PDB entry 6YL2 | X-ray diffraction, 3.15 A resolution | chains B and A of the 4 polymer chains in the assembly

[Chain B (and A)]
Name: Probable transcriptional regulatory protein (Probably TetR-family)
From: Mycobacterium tuberculosis (strain ATCC 25618 / H37Rv)
Notes: chain A of this document is another copy of the same molecule, construct and numbering; everything in this record applies to it too
UniProt: O06169 (O06169_MYCTU); residues 20-215 here = UniProt positions 20-215
Chain sequence (196 residues; numbered 20 to 215; the number before each row is that of its first residue):
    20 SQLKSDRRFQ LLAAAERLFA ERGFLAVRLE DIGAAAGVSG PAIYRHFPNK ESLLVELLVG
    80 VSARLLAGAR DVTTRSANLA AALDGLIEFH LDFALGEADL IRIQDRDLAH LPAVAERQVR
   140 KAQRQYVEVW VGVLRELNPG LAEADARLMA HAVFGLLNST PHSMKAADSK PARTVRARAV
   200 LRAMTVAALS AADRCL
Disordered / not traced: 20-23

[Chain B / chain A interface]
Contacting residue pairs (45; chain B residue first):
  Arg-41(B) with His-129(A)
  Leu-44(B) with Leu-44(A), hydrophobic; Ala-45(A), hydrophobic
  Ala-45(B) with Leu-44(A)
  Asp-124(B) with Arg-121(A), hydrogen bond (backbone-side chain); His-181(A)
  Arg-125(B) with Arg-125(A), hydrogen bond (backbone-side chain); Asp-126(A), salt bridge; His-129(A)
  His-129(B) with Arg-41(A); Arg-125(A)
  Asp-164(B) with Arg-195(A), salt bridge
  Leu-167(B) with Ala-196(A), hydrophobic; Val-199(A), hydrophobic
  Met-168(B) with Met-203(A)
  His-170(B) with Ser-178(A); Ser-182(A)
  Ala-171(B) with Leu-175(A); Ser-178(A); Met-203(A), hydrophobic
  Gly-174(B) with Gly-174(A)
  Leu-175(B) with Ala-171(A); Leu-175(A), hydrophobic
  Ser-178(B) with His-170(A); Ala-171(A)
  His-181(B) with Asp-124(A)
  Ser-182(B) with His-170(A)
  Arg-195(B) with Asp-164(A), salt bridge; Leu-215(A)
  Ala-196(B) with Leu-167(A), hydrophobic
  Val-199(B) with Leu-215(A), hydrophobic
  Ala-202(B) with Ala-210(A)
  Met-203(B) with Met-168(A); Ala-171(A), hydrophobic; Ala-207(A); Ala-211(A), hydrophobic
  Ala-206(B) with Ala-206(A); Ala-210(A), hydrophobic
  Ala-207(B) with Met-203(A)
  Ala-210(B) with Ala-202(A); Ala-206(A), hydrophobic
  Ala-211(B) with Met-203(A), hydrophobic
  Cys-214(B) with Ala-202(A), hydrophobic
  Leu-215(B) with Arg-195(A); Val-199(A), hydrophobic
Other interface residues (no listed pair), chain B (32 interface residues in all): Val-172, Thr-179, Arg-192, Leu-200, Leu-208
Other interface residues (no listed pair), chain A (34 interface residues in all): Ala-163, Val-172, Thr-179, Leu-200, Leu-208, Cys-214

[In short]
32 residues of chain B face 34 of chain A across their interface; the contacts include 2 hydrogen bonds and 3
salt bridges. Polar pairs include Arg-125(B)/Asp-126(A), Asp-164(B)/Arg-195(A) and Asp-124(B)/Arg-121(A).
Chain B and chain A are both Probable transcriptional regulatory protein (Probably TetR-family) (Mycobacterium
tuberculosis (strain ATCC 25618 / H37Rv)); the structure, Structural and DNA binding studies of the
transcriptional repressor Rv2506 (BkaR) from Mycobacterium tuberculosis supports a ..., was determined by
X-ray diffraction.
